4NFW - chain A; structure by X-ray diffraction, 2.30 A resolution.

Chain A:
Name: Putative Nudix hydrolase ymfB
Organism: Escherichia coli
Reference sequence: G7RNP0 (G7RNP0_ECOC1); residue numbers follow UniProt; this construct covers 1-153
Chain sequence (153 residues; numbered 1 to 153; the number before each row is that of its first residue):
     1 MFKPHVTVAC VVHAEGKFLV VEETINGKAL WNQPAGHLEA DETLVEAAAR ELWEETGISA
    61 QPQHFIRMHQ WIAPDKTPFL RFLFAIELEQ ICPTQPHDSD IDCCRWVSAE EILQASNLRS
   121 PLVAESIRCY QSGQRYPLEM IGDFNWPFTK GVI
Not modelled in the structure: 151-153
Bound ions: Mn2+ site 1: Glu51 (together with sulfate ion)
From the paper describing this entry:
  - Mn2+ coordination: Glu51, Glu55
  - binding site for sulfate ion: Thr7, Glu23, Asn32, Ala35, His37, Glu55, Arg81, Arg119
  - mutagenesis - E51Q, E55Q: abolished catalytic activity
  - mutagenesis - E23Q, H37A, D100N: decreased catalytic activity
  - mutagenesis - E54Q, D98N, R119A: decreased catalytic activity on GTP
  - mutagenesis - E54Q, D98N, R119A: decreased catalytic activity on GDP
  - catalytic residues: Glu51, Glu55

In short:
The paper reports catalytic residues Glu51 and Glu55; E23Q, H37A and D100N reduce catalytic activity; 8
substitutions were tested in all.
Chain A is Putative Nudix hydrolase ymfB (Escherichia coli); the structure, Structure and atypical hydrolysis
mechanism of the Nudix hydrolase Orf153 (YmfB) from Escherichia coli, was determined by X-ray diffraction
together with 4NFX from the same study.
